Entry 5J0X (X-ray diffraction, 2.00 A resolution); this record covers chains A and P of the 4 polymer chains in the assembly.

# Chain A
Name: DNA polymerase beta
Source organism: Homo sapiens
Notes: EC 2.7.7.7, 4.2.99.-
UniProt: P06746 (DPOLB_HUMAN); residue numbers follow UniProt; this construct covers 1-335
Chain sequence (335 residues; row label = number of the first residue in the row):
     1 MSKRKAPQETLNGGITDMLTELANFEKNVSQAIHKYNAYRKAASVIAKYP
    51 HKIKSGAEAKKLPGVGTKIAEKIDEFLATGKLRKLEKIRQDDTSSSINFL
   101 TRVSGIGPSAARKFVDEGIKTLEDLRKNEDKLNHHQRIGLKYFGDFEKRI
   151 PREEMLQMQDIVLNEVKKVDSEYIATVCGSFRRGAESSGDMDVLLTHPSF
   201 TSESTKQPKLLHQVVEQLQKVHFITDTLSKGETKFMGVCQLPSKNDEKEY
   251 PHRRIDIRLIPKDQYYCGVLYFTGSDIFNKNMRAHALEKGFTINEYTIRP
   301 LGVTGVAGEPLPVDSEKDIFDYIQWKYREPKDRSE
Disordered / not traced: 1-5, 206-207
Metal / ion sites: Na+ site 1: Ser-30, Ser-171; Na+ site 2: Lys-60, Leu-62, Val-65 (shared with 1 residue of chain D); Na+ site 3: Thr-101, Val-103, Ile-106 (shared with DG9(P) of chain P); Na+ site 4 near Thr-101 (its only coordinating residue here)

# Chain P
Molecule: Primer Strand
Sequence (10 nucleotides; numbered 1 to 10; the number before each row is that of its first residue):
     1 GCTGATGCGG
Metal / ion sites: Na+: DG9 (shared with Thr-101(A), Val-103(A), Ile-106(A) of chain A)

# How chain A and chain P interact
Pairs across the interface (14):
  Val-103(A) / DG9(P)  phosphate contact
  Ser-104(A) / DG9(P)  phosphate contact
  Gly-105(A) / DC8(P)  sugar contact
  Gly-105(A) / DG9(P)  hydrogen bond to the phosphate
  Ile-106(A) / DG9(P)  phosphate contact
  Gly-107(A) / DC8(P)  hydrogen bond to the phosphate
  Pro-108(A) / DC8(P)  phosphate contact
  Ser-109(A) / DG7(P)  phosphate contact
  Ser-109(A) / DC8(P)  hydrogen bond to the phosphate
  Ala-110(A) / DC8(P)  hydrogen bond to the phosphate
  His-135(A) / DG9(P)  sugar contact
  Met-236(A) / DG10(P)  sugar contact
  Arg-254(A) / DG10(P)  salt bridge to the phosphate
  Asp-256(A) / DG10(P)  sugar contact
Interface residues without a listed pair, chain A (15 interface residues in all): Asp-190, Lys-234, Arg-258

# In short
15 residues of chain A and 4 residues of chain P are in contact; the contacts include 4 hydrogen bonds and 1
salt bridge. Polar pairs include Gly-105(A)/DG9(P), Gly-107(A)/DC8(P) and Ser-109(A)/DC8(P). Ser-30(A) and
Ser-171(A) form the Na+ site 1.
Here chain A is DNA polymerase beta (Homo sapiens) and chain P is Primer Strand. Entry 5J0X (Binary complex
crystal structure of DNA polymerase Beta with T:G mismatch at the primer terminus) was determined by X-ray
diffraction (same publication as 5J0O, 5J0P, 5J0Q, 5J0R, 5J0S, 5J0T and 16 further entries).
